6OCN - chain A; structure by X-ray diffraction, 1.15 A resolution.

# Chain A
Protein: Pancreatic alpha-amylase
From: Homo sapiens
Notes: EC 3.2.1.1
UniProt: P04746 (AMYP_HUMAN); residues 1-496 here correspond to UniProt positions 16-511 (UniProt number = residue number + 15)
Amino-acid sequence (496 residues; numbered 1 to 496; the number before each row is that of its first residue):
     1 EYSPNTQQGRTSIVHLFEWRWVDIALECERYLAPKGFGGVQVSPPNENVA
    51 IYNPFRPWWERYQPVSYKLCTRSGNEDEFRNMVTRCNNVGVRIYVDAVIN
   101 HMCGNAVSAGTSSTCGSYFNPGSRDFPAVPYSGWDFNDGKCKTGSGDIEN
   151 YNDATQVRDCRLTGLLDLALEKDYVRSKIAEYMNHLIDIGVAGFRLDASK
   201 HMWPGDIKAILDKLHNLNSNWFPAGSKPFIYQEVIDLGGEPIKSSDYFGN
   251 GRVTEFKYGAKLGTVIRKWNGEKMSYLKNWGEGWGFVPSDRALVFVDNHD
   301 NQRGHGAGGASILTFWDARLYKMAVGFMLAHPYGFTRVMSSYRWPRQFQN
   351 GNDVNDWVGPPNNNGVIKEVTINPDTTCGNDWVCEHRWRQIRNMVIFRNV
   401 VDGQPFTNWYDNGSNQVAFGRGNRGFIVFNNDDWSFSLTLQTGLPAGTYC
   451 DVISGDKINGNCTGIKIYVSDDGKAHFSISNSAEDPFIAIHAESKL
Cystine bridges: Cys-28/Cys-86, Cys-70/Cys-115, Cys-141/Cys-160, Cys-378/Cys-384, Cys-450/Cys-462
Covalently attached groups: N-acetylglucosamine (NAG) linked to Asn-461
Modified residues: Glu-1 (pyroglutamic acid; PCA)
Differences from the reference sequence: modified residue (1)
Metal / ion sites: Ca2+: Asn-100, Arg-158, Asp-167, His-201
Residues lining bound ligands: Montbretin A analogue M06-MbA (ZXY; N-(3-{[2-(3,4-dihydroxyphenyl)-5,7-dihydroxy-4-oxo-4H-1-benzopyran-3-yl]oxy}propyl)-1-[(2E)-3-(3,4-dihydroxyphenyl)prop-2-enoyl]-L-prolinamide): Trp-58, Trp-59, Tyr-62, Val-98, His-101, Tyr-151, Leu-162, Thr-163, Leu-165, Arg-195, Asp-197, Ala-198, Lys-200, His-201, Glu-233, Ile-235, His-299, Asp-300
UniProt features mapped onto this chain:
  - active site: Asp-197 (Nucleophile), Glu-233 (Proton donor)
  - binding site (Ca(2+)): Asn-100, Arg-158, Asp-167, His-201
  - binding site (chloride): Arg-195, Asn-298, Arg-337
  - site: Asp-300 (Transition state stabilizer)
  - glycosylation: Asn-461 (N-linked (GlcNAc...) asparagine)
What the authors report for this chain:
  - binding site for Montbretin A analogue M06-MbA: Trp-59, Thr-163, Arg-195, Asp-197, Lys-200, His-201, Glu-233

# Overview
Ligands of chain A: Montbretin A analogue M06-MbA. Covalently linked N-acetylglucosamine: at Asn-461. Asn-100,
Arg-158, Asp-167 and His-201 form the Ca2+ site. Curated annotation (UniProt) lists active-site residues
Asp-197 and Glu-233, 4 Ca2+-binding residues and 3 chloride-binding residues. From the paper: a binding site
for Montbretin A analogue M06-MbA at Trp-59, Thr-163 and Arg-195 among others.
Chain A is Pancreatic alpha-amylase (Homo sapiens); the structure, Montbretin A analogue M06-MbA in complex
with Human pancreatic alpha-amylase, was determined by X-ray diffraction (same publication as 6OBX).
